Entry 8VSV (electron microscopy, 3.80 A resolution); this record covers chains d and e of the 16 polymer chains in the assembly.

[Chain d (and e)]
Protein: E2 glycoprotein
From: Eastern equine encephalitis virus
Notes: chain e of this document is another copy of the same molecule, construct and numbering; everything in this record applies to it too
UniProtKB: A9XR09 (A9XR09_EEEV); residues 1-338 here = UniProt positions 1-338
Chain sequence (338 residues; row label = number of the first residue in the row):
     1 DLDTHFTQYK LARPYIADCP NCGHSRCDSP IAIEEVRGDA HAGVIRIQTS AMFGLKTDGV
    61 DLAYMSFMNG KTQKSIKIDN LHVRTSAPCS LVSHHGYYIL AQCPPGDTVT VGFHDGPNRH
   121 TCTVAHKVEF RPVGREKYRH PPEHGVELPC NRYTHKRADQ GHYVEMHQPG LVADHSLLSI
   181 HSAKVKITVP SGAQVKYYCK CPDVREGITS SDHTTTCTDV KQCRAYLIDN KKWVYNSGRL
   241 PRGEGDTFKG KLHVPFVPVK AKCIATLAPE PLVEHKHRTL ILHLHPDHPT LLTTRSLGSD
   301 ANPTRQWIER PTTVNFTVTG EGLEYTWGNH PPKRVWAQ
Disulfides: Cys19-Cys122, Cys22-Cys27, Cys89-Cys103, Cys150-Cys263, Cys199-Cys223, Cys201-Cys217
Ligand contacts: N-acetylglucosamine (NAG; 2-acetamido-2-deoxy-beta-D-glucopyranose): Ile281, Thr313, Asn315

[Interface between chain d and chain e]
Contacting residue pairs (16):
  Ala87(d) - Ser86(e)
  Pro88(d) - Arg84(e)  hydrogen bond (backbone-side chain)
  Ser90(d) - Gly23(e)  hydrogen bond (side chain-backbone)
  Leu91(d) - His24(e)
  Val92(d) - His24(e)
  Gln102(d) - Asn21(e)
  Gln102(d) - His24(e)  hydrogen bond (side chain-backbone)
  Arg139(d) - Asp107(e)
  His140(d) - Asn21(e)
  His140(d) - Thr108(e)
  His140(d) - Ala125(e)
  Pro141(d) - Asn21(e)
  Pro141(d) - Ala125(e)
  Glu143(d) - Pro20(e)
  Glu143(d) - Arg26(e)  hydrogen bond (backbone-side chain)
  Glu143(d) - Arg239(e)  salt bridge
Other interface residues (no listed pair), chain d (14 interface residues in all): Ser86, Tyr138, His155, Ile264
Other interface residues (no listed pair), chain e (13 interface residues in all): Ser25, Thr123

[Summary]
Chain d and chain e form an interface of 14 and 13 residues respectively; the contacts include 4 hydrogen
bonds and 1 salt bridge. Among the polar pairs are Glu143(d)-Arg239(e), Pro88(d)-Arg84(e) and
Ser90(d)-Gly23(e). Chain d binds N-acetylglucosamine.
Chain d and chain e are both E2 glycoprotein (Eastern equine encephalitis virus); the structure, Cryo-EM
structure of SINV/EEEV in complex with a potently neutralizing intact human antibody EEEV-373, was determined
by electron microscopy (same publication as 9AY1).
